PDB entry 8AYK | X-ray diffraction, 1.90 A resolution | chains A and B

[Chain A (and B)]
Molecule: Aminotransferase class IV
From: Aminobacterium colombiense
Notes: chain B of this document is another copy of the same molecule, construct and numbering; everything in this record applies to it too
UniProtKB: D5EHC5 (D5EHC5_AMICL); numbering as in UniProt (aligned over 1-275)
Amino-acid sequence (277 residues; numbered -1 to 275; the number before each row is that of its first residue; numbers below 1 keep their minus sign (Gly-1 is residue -1)):
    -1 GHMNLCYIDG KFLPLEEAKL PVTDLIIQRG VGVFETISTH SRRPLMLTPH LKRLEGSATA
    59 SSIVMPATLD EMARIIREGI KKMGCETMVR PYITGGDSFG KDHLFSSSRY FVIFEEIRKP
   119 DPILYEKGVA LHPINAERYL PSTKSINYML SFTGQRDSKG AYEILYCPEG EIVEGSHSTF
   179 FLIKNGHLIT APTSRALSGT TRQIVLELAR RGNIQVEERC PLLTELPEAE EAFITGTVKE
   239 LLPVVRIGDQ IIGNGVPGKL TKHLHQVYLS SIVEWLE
Disordered / not traced: -1 (chain B: -1 to 0)
Differences from the reference sequence: expression tag (-1 to 0)
Ligand contacts: 4'-deoxy-4'-aminopyridoxal-5'-phosphate / PW0: Phe32, Thr34, His48, Arg51, Arg136, Lys142, Tyr146, Glu172, Gly173, Ser174, His175, Ser176, Thr177, Leu195, Gly197, Thr198, Thr199, Arg200, Thr233, Gly234, Thr235, Val236, Lys237
Reported in the primary citation:
  - binding site for the ligand PW0: Arg27, Thr34, Val236, Lys237
  - contacts within the chain: Lys142-Tyr146 (hydrogen bond)

[Chain A / chain B interface]
Contacting residue pairs - 87 pairs, chain A then chain B:
  Cys4(A) - Val20(B)  hydrophobic
  Leu13(A) - Val20(B)  hydrophobic
  Ala16(A) - Pro19(B)
  Ala16(A) - Val20(B)  hydrogen bond (backbone-backbone)
  Lys17(A) - Lys17(B)
  Lys17(A) - Leu18(B)
  Lys17(A) - Val20(B)
  Leu18(A) - Lys17(B)
  Leu18(A) - Leu18(B)  hydrogen bond (backbone-backbone)
  Pro19(A) - Ala16(B)
  Pro19(A) - Lys17(B)
  Val20(A) - Cys4(B)  hydrophobic
  Val20(A) - Leu13(B)  hydrophobic
  Val20(A) - Ala16(B)  hydrogen bond (backbone-backbone)
  Thr21(A) - Leu13(B)
  Ile24(A) - Ile25(B)
  Ile24(A) - Ile144(B)
  Ile25(A) - Ile24(B)
  Ile25(A) - Ile25(B)  hydrophobic
  Ile25(A) - Tyr90(B)
  Ile25(A) - Phe109(B)  hydrophobic
  Ile25(A) - Ile144(B)
  Gln26(A) - Arg88(B)  hydrogen bond
  Gln26(A) - Tyr90(B)  hydrogen bond (backbone-side chain)
  Gln26(A) - Ile111(B)
  Gln26(A) - Ile144(B)
  Arg27(A) - Phe32(B)
  Arg27(A) - Arg88(B)
  Arg27(A) - Ile144(B)
  Arg27(A) - Tyr146(B)  hydrogen bond (backbone-backbone)
  Arg27(A) - Met147(B)  hydrogen bond (backbone-backbone)
  Arg27(A) - Phe150(B)
  Arg27(A) - His175(B)
  Gly28(A) - Ile144(B)  hydrogen bond (backbone-backbone)
  Gly28(A) - Met147(B)
  Val29(A) - Phe150(B)  hydrophobic
  Gly30(A) - Met147(B)
  Val31(A) - Met147(B)  hydrophobic
  Phe32(A) - Arg27(B)
  Ala58(A) - Arg154(B)  hydrogen bond (backbone-side chain)
  Ser59(A) - Met147(B)
  Ser59(A) - Thr151(B)
  Ser60(A) - Arg154(B)
  Arg88(A) - Gln26(B)  hydrogen bond
  Arg88(A) - Arg27(B)
  Tyr90(A) - Ile25(B)
  Tyr90(A) - Gln26(B)  hydrogen bond (side chain-backbone)
  Phe97(A) - Phe150(B)  hydrophobic
  Phe97(A) - Gln153(B)
  His101(A) - Gln153(B)  hydrogen bond
  Phe103(A) - Phe150(B)  hydrophobic
  Phe109(A) - Ile25(B)  hydrophobic
  Ile111(A) - Gln26(B)
  Ala134(A) - Tyr137(B)
  Glu135(A) - Tyr137(B)  hydrogen bond (backbone-side chain)
  Tyr137(A) - Ala134(B)
  Tyr137(A) - Glu135(B)  hydrogen bond (side chain-backbone)
  Tyr137(A) - Tyr137(B)  hydrogen bond
  Tyr137(A) - Leu148(B)  hydrophobic
  Leu138(A) - Thr151(B)
  Ser143(A) - Met147(B)
  Ile144(A) - Ile24(B)
  Ile144(A) - Ile25(B)
  Ile144(A) - Gln26(B)
  Ile144(A) - Arg27(B)
  Ile144(A) - Gly28(B)  hydrogen bond (backbone-backbone)
  Asn145(A) - Arg27(B)
  Asn145(A) - Gly28(B)
  Asn145(A) - Asn145(B)  hydrogen bond
  Asn145(A) - Met147(B)
  Tyr146(A) - Arg27(B)  hydrogen bond (backbone-backbone)
  Met147(A) - Arg27(B)  hydrogen bond (backbone-backbone)
  Met147(A) - Gly28(B)
  Met147(A) - Val29(B)  hydrophobic
  Met147(A) - Gly30(B)
  Met147(A) - Val31(B)  hydrophobic
  Met147(A) - Ser59(B)
  Met147(A) - Ser143(B)
  Phe150(A) - Arg27(B)
  Phe150(A) - Val29(B)  hydrophobic
  Phe150(A) - Phe97(B)  hydrophobic
  Phe150(A) - Phe103(B)  hydrophobic
  Thr151(A) - Ser59(B)
  Thr151(A) - Leu138(B)
  Gln153(A) - Phe97(B)
  Gln153(A) - His101(B)  hydrogen bond
  His175(A) - Arg27(B)
Other interface residues (no listed pair), chain A (45 interface residues in all): Ile6, Glu14, Thr57, Asn133, Leu148
Other interface residues (no listed pair), chain B (43 interface residues in all): Glu14, Thr21, Ala58, Asn133

[Overview]
Chain A and chain B form an interface of 45 and 43 residues respectively, with 20 hydrogen bonds. Among the
polar pairs are Gln26(A)-Arg88(B), Gln26(A)-Tyr90(B) and Ala58(A)-Arg154(B). The paper reports a binding site
for the ligand PW0 at Arg27(A), Thr34(A) and Val236(A) among others; contacts within the chain involving
Tyr146(A) and Lys142(A).
Both chains are Aminotransferase class IV (Aminobacterium colombiense). Entry 8AYK (Crystal structure of
D-amino acid aminotrensferase from Aminobacterium colombiense complexed with D-glutamate) was determined by
X-ray diffraction together with 8AHR from the same study.
